6VY0 - chains A and B of the 4 polymer chains in the assembly; structure by electron microscopy, 6.68 A resolution (low resolution: residue-level contacts below are approximate; hydrogen-bond / salt-bridge calls are withheld).

Chain A (and B):
Protein: SthK
From: Spirochaeta thermophila DSM 6578
Notes: chain B of this document is another copy of the same molecule, construct and numbering; everything in this record applies to it too
UniProt: G0GA88 (G0GA88_SPITZ); residue numbers follow UniProt; this construct covers 1-420
Sequence (456 residues; numbered -18 to 437; the number before each row is that of its first residue; numbers below 1 keep their minus sign (Met-18 is residue -18)):
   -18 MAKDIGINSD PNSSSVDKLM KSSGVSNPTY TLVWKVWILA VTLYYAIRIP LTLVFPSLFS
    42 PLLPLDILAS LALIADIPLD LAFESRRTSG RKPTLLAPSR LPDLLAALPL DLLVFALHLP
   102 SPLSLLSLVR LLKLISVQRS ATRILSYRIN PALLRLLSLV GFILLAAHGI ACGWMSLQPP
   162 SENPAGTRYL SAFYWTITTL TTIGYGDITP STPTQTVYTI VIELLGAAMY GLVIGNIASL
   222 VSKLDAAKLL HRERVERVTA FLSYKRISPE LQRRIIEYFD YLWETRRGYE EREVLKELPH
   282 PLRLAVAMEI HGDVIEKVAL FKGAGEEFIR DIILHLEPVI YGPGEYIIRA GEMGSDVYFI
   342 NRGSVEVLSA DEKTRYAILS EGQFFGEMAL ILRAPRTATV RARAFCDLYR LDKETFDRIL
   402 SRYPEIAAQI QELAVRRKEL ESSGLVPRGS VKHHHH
Not modelled in the structure: -18 to 9, 62-79, 413-437
Construct notes: expression tag (-18 to 0, 421-437); engineered mutation Ala300 (Pro in G0GA88)

Chain A / chain B interface:
Pairs across the interface - 4 pairs, chain A then chain B:
  Thr183(A) - Thr183(B)
  Ile184(A) - Ile184(B)
  Ile184(A) - Gly185(B)
  Gly185(A) - Gly185(B)
Interface residues without a listed pair, chain A (5 interface residues in all): Tyr186, Ala219
Interface residues without a listed pair, chain B (6 interface residues in all): Tyr186, Gly187, Gly216

Summary:
5 residues of chain A face 6 of chain B across their interface.
Chain A and chain B are both SthK (Spirochaeta thermophila DSM 6578); the structure, SthK P300A cyclic
nucleotide-gated potassium channel in a putative active state, in complex with cAMP, was determined by
electron microscopy together with 6VXZ from the same study.
